PDB entry 8YDY | electron microscopy, 8.00 A resolution (low resolution: residue-level contacts below are approximate; hydrogen-bond / salt-bridge calls are withheld) | chains A and D of the 6 polymer chains in the assembly

# Chain A
Molecule: Spike glycoprotein
Organism: Severe acute respiratory syndrome coronavirus 2
UniProtKB: P0DTC2 (SPIKE_SARS2); numbering as in UniProt (aligned over 13-1208)
Chain sequence (1307 residues; each row starts with the number of its first residue; numbers below 1 keep their minus sign (Met-18 is residue -18)):
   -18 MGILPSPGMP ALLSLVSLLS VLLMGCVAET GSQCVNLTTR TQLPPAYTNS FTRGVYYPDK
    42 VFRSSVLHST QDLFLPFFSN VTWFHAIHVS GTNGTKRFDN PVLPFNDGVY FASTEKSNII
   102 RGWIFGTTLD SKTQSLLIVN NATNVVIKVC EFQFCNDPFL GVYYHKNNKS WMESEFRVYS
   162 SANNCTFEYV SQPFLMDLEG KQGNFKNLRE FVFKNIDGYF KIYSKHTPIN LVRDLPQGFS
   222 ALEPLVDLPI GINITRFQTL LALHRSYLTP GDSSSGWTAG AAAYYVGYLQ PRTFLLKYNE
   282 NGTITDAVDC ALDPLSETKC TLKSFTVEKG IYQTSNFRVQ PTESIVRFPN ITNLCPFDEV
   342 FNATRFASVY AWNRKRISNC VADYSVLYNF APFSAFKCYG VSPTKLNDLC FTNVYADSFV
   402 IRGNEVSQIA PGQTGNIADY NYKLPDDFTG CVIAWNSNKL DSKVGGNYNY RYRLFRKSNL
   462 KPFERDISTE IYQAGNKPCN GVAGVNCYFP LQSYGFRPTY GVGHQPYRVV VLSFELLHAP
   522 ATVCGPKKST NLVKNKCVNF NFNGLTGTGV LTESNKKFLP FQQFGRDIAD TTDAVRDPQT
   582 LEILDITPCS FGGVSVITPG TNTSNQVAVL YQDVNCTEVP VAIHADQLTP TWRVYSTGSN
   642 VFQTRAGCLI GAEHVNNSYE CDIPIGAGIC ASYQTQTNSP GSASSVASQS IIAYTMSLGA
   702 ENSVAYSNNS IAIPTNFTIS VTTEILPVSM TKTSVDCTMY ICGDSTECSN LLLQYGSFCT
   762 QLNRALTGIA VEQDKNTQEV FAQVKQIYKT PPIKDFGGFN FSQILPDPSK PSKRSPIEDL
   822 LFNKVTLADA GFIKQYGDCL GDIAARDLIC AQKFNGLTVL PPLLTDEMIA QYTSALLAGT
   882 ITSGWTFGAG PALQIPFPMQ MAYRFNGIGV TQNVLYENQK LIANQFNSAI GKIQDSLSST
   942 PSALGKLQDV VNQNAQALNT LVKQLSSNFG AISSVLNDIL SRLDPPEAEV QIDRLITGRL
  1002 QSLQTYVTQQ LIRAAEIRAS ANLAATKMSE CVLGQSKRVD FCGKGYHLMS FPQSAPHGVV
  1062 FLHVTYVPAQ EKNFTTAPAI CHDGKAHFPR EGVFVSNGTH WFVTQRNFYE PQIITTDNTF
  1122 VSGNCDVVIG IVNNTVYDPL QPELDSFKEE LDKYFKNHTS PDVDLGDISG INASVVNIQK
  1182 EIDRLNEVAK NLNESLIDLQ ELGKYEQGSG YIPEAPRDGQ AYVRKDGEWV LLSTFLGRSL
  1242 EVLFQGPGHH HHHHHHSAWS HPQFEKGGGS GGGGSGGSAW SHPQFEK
Unresolved in the structure: -18 to 26, 67-79, 146-151, 174-185, 248-256, 332-334, 518-521, 527-529, 621-640, 673-690, 829-852, 1147-1288
Sequence notes: initiating methionine (-18); expression tag (-17 to 12, 1209-1288); variant Asp339 (Gly in P0DTC2), Phe371 (Ser in P0DTC2), Pro373 (Ser in P0DTC2), Ala376 (Thr in P0DTC2), Asn405 (Asp in P0DTC2), Ser408 (Arg in P0DTC2), Asn417 (Lys in P0DTC2), Lys440 (Asn in P0DTC2), Arg452 (Leu in P0DTC2), Asn477 (Ser in P0DTC2), Lys478 (Thr in P0DTC2), Ala484 (Glu in P0DTC2), Val486 (Phe in P0DTC2), Arg498 (Gln in P0DTC2), Tyr501 (Asn in P0DTC2), His505 (Tyr in P0DTC2); conflict Gly682 (Arg in P0DTC2), Ser683 (Arg in P0DTC2), Ser685 (Arg in P0DTC2); engineered mutation Pro817 (Phe in P0DTC2), Pro892 (Ala in P0DTC2), Pro899 (Ala in P0DTC2), Pro942 (Ala in P0DTC2), Pro986 (Lys in P0DTC2), Pro987 (Val in P0DTC2)
Cystine bridges: Cys131-Cys166, Cys291-Cys301, Cys336-Cys361, Cys379-Cys432, Cys391-Cys525, Cys480-Cys488, Cys538-Cys590, Cys617-Cys649, Cys662-Cys671, Cys738-Cys760, Cys743-Cys749, Cys1032-Cys1043, Cys1082-Cys1126
Swiss-Prot annotation at these positions:
  - region: Asn280 to Cys301 (Putative superantigen), Asn448 to Tyr451, Tyr453 to Phe456 (Immunodominant HLA epitope recognized by the CD8+), Pro681, Ala684 (Putative superantigen), Ser816 to Tyr837 (Fusion peptide 1), Lys835 to Phe855 (Fusion peptide 2), Asp1163 to Glu1202 (Heptad repeat 2)
  - site: Arg815, Ser816 (Cleavage)
  - glycosylation: Asn17 (N-linked (GlcNAc...) (complex) asparagine), Asn61 (N-linked (GlcNAc...) (hybrid) asparagine), Asn74 (N-linked (GlcNAc...) (complex) asparagine), Asn122 (N-linked (GlcNAc...) (hybrid) asparagine), Asn149 (N-linked (GlcNAc...) (complex) asparagine), Asn165 (N-linked (GlcNAc...) (complex) asparagine), Asn234 (N-linked (GlcNAc...) (high mannose) asparagine), Asn282 (N-linked (GlcNAc...) (complex) asparagine), Thr323 (O-linked (GalNAc) threonine), Ser325 (O-linked (HexNAc...) serine), Asn331 (N-linked (GlcNAc...) (complex) asparagine), Asn343 (N-linked (GlcNAc...) (complex) asparagine), Asn603 (N-linked (GlcNAc...) (hybrid) asparagine), Asn616 (N-linked (GlcNAc...) (complex) asparagine), Asn657 (N-linked (GlcNAc...) (complex) asparagine), Thr676 (O-linked (GlcNAc...) threonine), Thr678 (O-linked (GlcNAc...) threonine), Asn709 (N-linked (GlcNAc...) (high mannose) asparagine), Asn717 (N-linked (GlcNAc...) (hybrid) asparagine), Asn801 (N-linked (GlcNAc...) (hybrid) asparagine) and 6 more in UniProt
  - natural variant: Ser13 (S13I: In strain: Epsilon/B.1.427/B.1.429), Leu18 (L18F: In strain: Beta/B.1.351, Gamma/P.1 and 1 more), Thr19 (T19I: In strain: Omicron/BQ.1.1, Omicron/XBB.1.5 and 1 more; T19R: In strain: Delta/B.1.617.2, Omicron/BA.2 and 4 more), Thr20 (T20N: In strain: Gamma/P.1), Leu24 to Ala27 (sequence variant, change not given here; In strain: Omicron/BA.2, Omicron/BA.2.12.1 and 6 more), Pro26 (P26S: In strain: Gamma/P.1), Gln52 (Q52H: In strain: Omicron/EG.5.1), Ala67 (A67V: In strain: Eta/B.1.525, Omicron/BA.1), His69 to Val70 (deletion: In strain: Alpha/B.1.1.7, Eta/B.1.525 and 5 more), Gly75 (G75V: In strain: Lambda/C.37), Thr76 (T76I: In strain: Lambda/C.37), Asp80 (D80A: In strain: Beta/B.1.351), 81 further natural variant entries in UniProt
  - mutagenesis: His69 to Val70 (Increased incorporation of cleaved spike into virions), Asn121 (N121Q: Partial loss of biliverdin affinity), Arg190 (R190K: Partial loss of biliverdin affinity), Asn234 (N234Q: Increased resistance to neutralizing antibodies), Asn331 (N331Q: Reduced viral infectivity), Asn343 (N343Q: Reduced viral infectivity), Tyr453 (Y453F: Decreased HLA binding to NF9 epitope. Increased binding affinity to human ACE2), Ala475 (A475V: Increased resistance to neutralizing antibodies), Val483 (V483A: Increased resistance to neutralizing antibodies), Phe490 (F490L: Increased resistance to neutralizing antibodies and human covalescent sera neutralization), Gln493 (Q493N: Reduced host ACE2-binding affinity in vitro; Q493Y: Reduced host ACE2-binding affinity in vitro), His519 (H519P: Increased resistance to human covalescent sera neutralization), 9 further mutagenesis entries in UniProt
Reported in the primary citation:
  - mutagenesis - Y489F, G502A: abolished binding to ACE2
  - mutagenesis - N460K: unchanged binding to CeSPIACE (chain D)
  - mutagenesis - D420F, D420K: decreased binding to CeSPIACE (chain D)

# Chain D
Molecule: CeSPIACE
Chain sequence (39 residues; row label = number of the first residue in the row):
     1 DKLWILQKIY EIMVRLDEEG HGEASLMVSD LIYEFMKRD

# How chain A and chain D interact
Residue-residue contacts (34):
  Arg403(A) - Leu26(D)
  Arg403(A) - Asp30(D)
  Gly416(A) - Tyr33(D)
  Asn417(A) - Tyr33(D)
  Asp420(A) - Tyr33(D)
  Asp420(A) - Lys37(D)
  Tyr421(A) - Tyr33(D)
  Tyr421(A) - Lys37(D)
  Tyr449(A) - Asp17(D)
  Tyr453(A) - Ser29(D)
  Leu455(A) - Ser29(D)
  Phe456(A) - Tyr10(D)
  Phe456(A) - Ile32(D)
  Phe456(A) - Met36(D)
  Asn460(A) - Lys37(D)
  Tyr473(A) - Met36(D)
  Ala475(A) - Leu3(D)
  Gly476(A) - Leu3(D)
  Val486(A) - Gln7(D)
  Asn487(A) - Leu3(D)
  Asn487(A) - Gln7(D)
  Tyr489(A) - Leu6(D)
  Tyr489(A) - Gln7(D)
  Tyr489(A) - Tyr10(D)
  Gln493(A) - Tyr10(D)
  Gln493(A) - Met13(D)
  Tyr495(A) - Leu26(D)
  Arg498(A) - Gly20(D)
  Arg498(A) - Gly22(D)
  Tyr501(A) - Gly22(D)
  Tyr501(A) - Glu23(D)
  Tyr501(A) - Leu26(D)
  Gly502(A) - Glu23(D)
  His505(A) - Glu23(D)
Also at the interface, not in a pair above, chain A (27 interface residues in all): Thr415, Gly485, Phe490, Ser494, Thr500
Also at the interface, not in a pair above, chain D (17 interface residues in all): Met27

# Summary
27 residues of chain A face 17 of chain D across their interface. UniProt lists 21 mutagenesis sites on chain
A. From the paper: Y489F and G502A of chain A abolish binding to ACE2; D420F and D420K of chain A reduce
binding to CeSPIACE (chain D).
Here chain A is Spike glycoprotein (Severe acute respiratory syndrome coronavirus 2) and chain D is CeSPIACE.
Entry 8YDY (Cryo-EM structure of SARS-CoV-2 spike ectodomain (HexaPro, Omicron BA.5 variant) in complex with
CeSPIACE, class 1) was determined by electron microscopy, deposited together with 8YDP, 8YDQ, 8YDR, 8YDS,
8YDT, 8YDU and 4 further entries.
